Entry 8AS8 (electron microscopy, 3.00 A resolution); this record covers chains A and E of the 5 polymer chains in the assembly.

Chain A:
Molecule: JetC
Organism: Escherichia coli
Notes: engineered mutation(s): G added to C-terminus
UniProt: A0A4T5T6V2 (A0A4T5T6V2_ECOLX); residues 1-1095 here = UniProt positions 1-1095
Chain sequence (1096 residues; row label = number of the first residue in the row):
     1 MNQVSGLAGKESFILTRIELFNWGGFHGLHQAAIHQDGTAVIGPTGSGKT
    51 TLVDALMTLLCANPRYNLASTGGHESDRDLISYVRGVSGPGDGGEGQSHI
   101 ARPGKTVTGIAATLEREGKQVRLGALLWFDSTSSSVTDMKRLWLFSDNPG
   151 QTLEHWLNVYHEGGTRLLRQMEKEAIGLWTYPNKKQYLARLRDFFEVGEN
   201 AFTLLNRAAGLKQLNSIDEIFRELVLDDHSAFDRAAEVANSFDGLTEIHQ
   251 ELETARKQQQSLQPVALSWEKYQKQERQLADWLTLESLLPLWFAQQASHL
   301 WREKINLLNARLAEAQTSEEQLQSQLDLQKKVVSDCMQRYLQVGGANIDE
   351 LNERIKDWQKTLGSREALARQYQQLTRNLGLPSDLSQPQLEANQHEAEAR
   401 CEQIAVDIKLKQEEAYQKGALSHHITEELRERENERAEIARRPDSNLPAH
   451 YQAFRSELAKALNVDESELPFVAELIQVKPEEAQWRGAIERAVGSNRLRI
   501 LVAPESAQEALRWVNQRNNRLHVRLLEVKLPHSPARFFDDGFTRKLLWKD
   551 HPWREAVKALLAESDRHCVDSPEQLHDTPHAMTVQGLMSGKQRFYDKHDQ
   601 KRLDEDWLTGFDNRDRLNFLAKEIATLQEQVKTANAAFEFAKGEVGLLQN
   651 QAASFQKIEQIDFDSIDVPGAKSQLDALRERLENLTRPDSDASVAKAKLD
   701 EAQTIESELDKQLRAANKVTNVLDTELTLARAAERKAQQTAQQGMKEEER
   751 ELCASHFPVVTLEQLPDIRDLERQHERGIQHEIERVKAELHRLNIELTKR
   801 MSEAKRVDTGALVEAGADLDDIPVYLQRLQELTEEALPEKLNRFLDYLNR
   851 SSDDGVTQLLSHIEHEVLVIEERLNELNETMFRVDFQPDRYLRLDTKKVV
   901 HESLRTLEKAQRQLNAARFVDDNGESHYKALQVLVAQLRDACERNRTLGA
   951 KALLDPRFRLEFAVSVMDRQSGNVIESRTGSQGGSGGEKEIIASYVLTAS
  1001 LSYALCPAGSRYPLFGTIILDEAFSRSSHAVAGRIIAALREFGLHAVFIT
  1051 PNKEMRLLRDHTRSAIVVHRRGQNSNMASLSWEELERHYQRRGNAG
Disordered / not traced: 284-781, 1096
Differences from the reference sequence: conflict Leu283 (Gln in A0A4T5T6V2), Ser298 (Asn in A0A4T5T6V2), Ser386 (Ile in A0A4T5T6V2), Glu398 (Ala in A0A4T5T6V2), Arg400 (Leu in A0A4T5T6V2), His576 (Arg in A0A4T5T6V2), Ala625 (Thr in A0A4T5T6V2), Ile705 (Val in A0A4T5T6V2), Leu729 (Ser in A0A4T5T6V2), Pro823 (Thr in A0A4T5T6V2), Asp889 (Tyr in A0A4T5T6V2), Val933 (Ile in A0A4T5T6V2); insertion (1096)
Residues lining bound ligands:
  - ADP (adenosine-5'-diphosphate), molecule 1: Gly24, Gly25, Thr45, Gly46, Ser47, Gly48, Lys49, Thr50, Thr51, Asn67, Arg78, Ser82, Tyr83, Val87, Ser88, Gly89, Pro90, Gly91, Arg1070
  - ADP, molecule 2: Gly983, Ser985, Gly986, Gly987, Glu988
What the authors report for this chain:
  - mutagenesis - E1022Q: abolished growth in response to ATP

Chain E:
Molecule: JetA
Organism: Escherichia coli
Notes: engineered mutation(s): MAHHHHHHHHHHGGSSAWSHPQFEKGGGSGGGSGGGSWSHPQFEKLEVLFQGPAA tag added at N-terminus; G added to C-terminus
UniProt: A0A4V3QHV5 (A0A4V3QHV5_ECOLX); residue numbers follow UniProt; this construct covers 1-498
Chain sequence (554 residues; row label = number of the first residue in the row; numbers below 1 keep their minus sign (Met-54 is residue -54)):
   -54 MAHHHHHHHHHHGGSSAWSHPQFEKGGGSGGGSGGGSWSHPQFEKLEVLF
    -4 QGPAAMEENTRQRTENYISAKNQHPAWILLATRRAPLVLSCLKTLFEKSH
    46 DGIPLEEAIQSLSSILIEHVSQEQYDINQDNPFLQASRELREWIKRRLIV
    96 ERDGRIFATDALEVAITFVESLDNRFMTSTASRLSTVQREIENLETRLNP
   146 NPANRVATLRRRISELERELQEAEAGHIEVLETHQAVEHIRDVYNLASSL
   196 RADFRRVEDSWREADRALRQSIIGEQYHRGDIVERLLNDQDALLNTPEGR
   246 VFDSFQQQLRQSSELKAMSERLRVILSHPSASDALNRLQRHDLRWLVKRL
   296 VDESQTVLQARARSERDVRGFMKTGLAAEHHRVGHLLNEFLNLALKLDWQ
   346 RQMIRKQEVPLPAVGVAVTGIPAIERLRFKEVDDEAEQTLDLSNHAADLT
   396 QIGDDFWDAFNGLDREVLIQQTLQLLAKENRPVGLAELAELLPPAHDLET
   446 FAVWIGMAREAGIEVIDSQREFAELSDGEGRRWRFNLPTTGLESQALMDI
   496 DWEG
Disordered / not traced: -54 to 0, 499
Differences from the reference sequence: initiating methionine (-54); expression tag (-53 to 0); conflict Asp187 (Glu in A0A4V3QHV5), Glu435 (Ala in A0A4V3QHV5); insertion (499)

How chain A and chain E interact:
Residue-residue contacts - 43 pairs, chain A then chain E:
  His27(A) - Gln383(E)
  His27(A) - Leu387(E)
  Gly28(A) - Gln383(E)
  Gly28(A) - Leu387(E)
  Leu29(A) - Leu387(E)
  His30(A) - Leu387(E)
  Ile42(A) - Phe401(E)  hydrophobic
  Pro44(A) - Ile397(E)
  Lys185(A) - Asp75(E)
  Lys185(A) - Asn76(E)
  Arg234(A) - Ser66(E)  hydrogen bond
  Arg234(A) - Gln67(E)
  Asp854(A) - Gln67(E)
  His1029(A) - Arg410(E)  hydrogen bond
  Ala1030(A) - Glu498(E)
  Arg1034(A) - Glu498(E)  salt bridge
  Asn1052(A) - Phe401(E)
  Asn1052(A) - Ala404(E)
  Met1055(A) - Phe401(E)  hydrophobic
  Met1055(A) - Phe405(E)  hydrophobic
  Arg1056(A) - Phe405(E)
  Arg1056(A) - Gly407(E)
  Arg1056(A) - Asp409(E)
  Arg1059(A) - Phe405(E)  hydrogen bond (side chain-backbone)
  His1069(A) - His390(E)
  His1069(A) - Asp393(E)
  His1069(A) - Leu394(E)
  Arg1071(A) - His390(E)
  Arg1071(A) - Asp393(E)  salt bridge
  Arg1071(A) - Gln396(E)  hydrogen bond
  Asn1076(A) - Leu387(E)
  Ala1078(A) - Ala392(E)
  Trp1082(A) - Phe405(E)  hydrophobic
  Leu1085(A) - Leu394(E)  hydrophobic
  Leu1085(A) - Trp402(E)
  Leu1085(A) - Phe405(E)
  Glu1086(A) - Phe405(E)
  His1088(A) - Ala392(E)
  His1088(A) - Trp402(E)
  Tyr1089(A) - Trp402(E)  hydrophobic
  Tyr1089(A) - Phe405(E)  hydrophobic
  Tyr1089(A) - Asn406(E)
  Arg1092(A) - Trp402(E)
Also at the interface, not in a pair above, chain A (31 interface residues in all): Asn22, Gly43, Val1031, Val1067, Met1077
Also at the interface, not in a pair above, chain E (24 interface residues in all): Ala391, Asp399, Asp400

Overview:
31 residues of chain A face 24 of chain E across their interface; the contacts include 4 hydrogen bonds and 2
salt bridges. Polar pairs include Arg1034(A)-Glu498(E), Arg1071(A)-Asp393(E) and Arg234(A)-Ser66(E). Bound to
chain A: ADP. From the paper: E1022Q of chain A abolishes growth in response to ATP.
Chain A is JetC and chain E is JetA, both from Escherichia coli; the structure, E. coli Wadjet JetABC monomer,
was determined by electron microscopy (same publication as 8BFN).
